PDB entry 9ERP | X-ray diffraction, 1.37 A resolution | chains L and T of the 4 polymer chains in the assembly

[Chain L]
Molecule: Hydrogenase-2 large chain
Organism: Escherichia coli
Notes: EC 1.12.99.6
UniProt: P0ACE0 (MBHM_ECOLI); residues 1-567 here = UniProt positions 1-567
Sequence (567 residues; each row starts with the number of its first residue):
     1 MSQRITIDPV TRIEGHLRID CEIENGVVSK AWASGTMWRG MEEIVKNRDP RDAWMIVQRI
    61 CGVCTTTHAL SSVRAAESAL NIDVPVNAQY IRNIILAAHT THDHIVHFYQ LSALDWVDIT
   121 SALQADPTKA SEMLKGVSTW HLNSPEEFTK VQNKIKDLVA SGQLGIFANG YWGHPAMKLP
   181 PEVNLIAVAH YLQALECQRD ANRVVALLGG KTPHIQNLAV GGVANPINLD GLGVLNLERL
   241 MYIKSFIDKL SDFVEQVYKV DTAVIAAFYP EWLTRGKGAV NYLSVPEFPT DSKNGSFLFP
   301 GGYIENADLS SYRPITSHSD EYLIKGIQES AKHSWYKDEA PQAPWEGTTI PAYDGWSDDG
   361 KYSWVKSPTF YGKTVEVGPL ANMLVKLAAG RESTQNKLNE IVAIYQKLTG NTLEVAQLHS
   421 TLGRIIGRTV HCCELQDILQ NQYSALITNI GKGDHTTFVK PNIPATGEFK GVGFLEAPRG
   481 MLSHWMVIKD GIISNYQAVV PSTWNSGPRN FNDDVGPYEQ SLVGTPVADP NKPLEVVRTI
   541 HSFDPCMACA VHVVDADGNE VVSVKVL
Unresolved in the structure: 1, 553-567
Metal / ion sites: Mg2+: Glu42, Ala498; Ni2+: Cys61, Cys64, Cys546, Cys549; carbonmonoxide-(dicyano) iron Fe: Cys64, Cys549
Ligand contacts: carbonmonoxide-(dicyano) iron (FCO): Cys64, Thr67, His68, Ala477, Pro478, Arg479, Leu482, Val500, Pro501, Ser502, Cys546, Cys549
Swiss-Prot annotation at these positions:
  - binding site (Ni(2+)): Cys61, Cys64, Cys546, Cys549
  - site: His552, Val553 (Cleavage)

[Chain T]
Molecule: Hydrogenase-2 small chain
Organism: Escherichia coli
Notes: EC 1.12.99.6
UniProt: P69741 (MBHT_ECOLI); residues 2-293 here correspond to UniProt positions 39-330 (UniProt number = residue number + 37)
Sequence (298 residues; each row starts with the number of its first residue):
     2 MAESVTNPQR PPVIWIGAQE CTGCTESLLR ATHPTVENLV LETISLEYHE VLSAAFGHQV
    62 EENKHNALEK YKGQYVLVVD GSIPLKDNGI YCMVAGEPIV DHIRKAAEGA AAIIAIGSCS
   122 AWGGVAAAGV NPTGAVSLQE VLPGKTVINI PGCPPNPHNF LATVAHIITY GKPPKLDDKN
   182 RPTFAYGRLI HEHCERRPHF DAGRFAKEFG DEGHREGWCL YHLGCKGPET YGNCSTLQFC
   242 DVGGVWPVAI GHPCYGCNEE GIGFHKGIHQ LANVENQTPR SQKPDVNAKE GGHHHHHH
Unresolved in the structure: 2-8, 277-299
Construct notes: expression tag (294-299)
Metal / ion sites: 4Fe-4S cluster Fe site 1: Cys22, Cys25, Cys120, Cys154; 4Fe-4S cluster Fe site 2: His192, Cys195, Cys220, Cys226; 3Fe-4S cluster Fe: Cys235, Cys255, Cys258
Ligand contacts:
  - 3Fe-4S cluster (F3S): Ile191, Thr231, Cys235, Phe240, Trp247, Pro248, Cys255, Tyr256, Gly257, Cys258, Asn259
  - 4Fe-4S cluster (SF4), molecule 1: Glu21, Cys22, Gly24, Cys25, Gly82, Gly118, Ser119, Cys120, Val126, Gly153, Cys154, Pro155
  - 4Fe-4S cluster (SF4), molecule 2: Ile191, His192, Cys195, Arg197, Arg198, Phe201, Cys220, Leu221, Tyr222, Cys226, Gly228, Pro229, Val249
Swiss-Prot annotation at these positions:
  - binding site ([4Fe-4S] cluster): Cys22, Cys25, Cys120, Cys154, His192, Cys195, Cys220, Cys226
  - binding site ([3Fe-4S] cluster): Cys235, Cys255, Cys258

[How chain L and chain T interact]
Pairs across the interface - 32 pairs, chain L then chain T:
  Leu229(L) with Tyr171(T), hydrophobic; Phe185(T)
  Asp230(L) with Pro175(T); Lys176(T), hydrogen bond (side chain-backbone); Thr184(T), hydrogen bond (backbone-side chain); Phe185(T), hydrogen bond (backbone-backbone)
  Gly231(L) with Phe185(T)
  Leu232(L) with Phe185(T); Ala186(T); Gly233(T); Asn234(T); Thr237(T)
  Leu237(L) with Ala163(T); Ala166(T); His167(T)
  Glu238(L) with His34(T), salt bridge; His159(T); Ala163(T); Leu238(T)
  Arg239(L) with Leu238(T)
  Met241(L) with His34(T); Pro35(T); Leu162(T); Ala163(T), hydrophobic; Ala166(T), hydrophobic
  Tyr242(L) with Thr33(T); His34(T); Asp242(T), hydrogen bond (side chain-backbone)
  Ser245(L) with Thr33(T); His34(T)
  Ile447(L) with Tyr171(T), hydrogen bond (backbone-side chain)
  Gly451(L) with Tyr171(T)
Interface residues without a listed pair, chain L (14 interface residues in all): Asn236, Ile450
Interface residues without a listed pair, chain T (24 interface residues in all): Thr170, Tyr187, Gly188, Arg189, His194

[Overview]
The interface between chain L and chain T involves 14 residues on one side and 24 on the other; the contacts
include 5 hydrogen bonds and 1 salt bridge. Polar contacts include Glu238(L)-His34(T), Asp230(L)-Lys176(T) and
Asp230(L)-Thr184(T). Ligands of chain L: carbonmonoxide-(dicyano) iron.
Here chain L is Hydrogenase-2 large chain and chain T is Hydrogenase-2 small chain, both from Escherichia
coli. Entry 9ERP (Hydrogenase-2 Ni-SI state) was determined by X-ray diffraction.
